4XUM - chain A; structure by X-ray diffraction, 2.40 A resolution.

== Chain A ==
Molecule: Peroxisome proliferator-activated receptor gamma
Organism: Homo sapiens
Reference sequence: P37231 (PPARG_HUMAN); residues 204-477 here correspond to UniProt positions 232-505 (UniProt number = residue number + 28)
Amino-acid sequence (278 residues; row label = number of the first residue in the row):
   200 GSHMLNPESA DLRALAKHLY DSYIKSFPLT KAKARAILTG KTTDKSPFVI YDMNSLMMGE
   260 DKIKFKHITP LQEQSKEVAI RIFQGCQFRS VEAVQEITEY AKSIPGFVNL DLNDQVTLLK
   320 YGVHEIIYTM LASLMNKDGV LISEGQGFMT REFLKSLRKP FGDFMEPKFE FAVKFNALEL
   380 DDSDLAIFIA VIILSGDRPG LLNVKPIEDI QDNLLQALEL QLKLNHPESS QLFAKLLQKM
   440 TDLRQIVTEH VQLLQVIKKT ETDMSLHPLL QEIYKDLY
Not modelled in the structure: 200-206, 264-274
Sequence notes: expression tag (200-203)
Residues lining bound ligands:
  - indomethacin (IMN), molecule 1: E259, R280, I281, G284, C285, R288, L330, L340, I341, S342, E343, M348
  - indomethacin (IMN), molecule 2: I281, F282, C285, Q286, S289, H323, I326, Y327, L330, L353, L356, F360, F363, M364, H449, L453, L465, L469, Y473
UniProt features mapped onto this chain:
  - motif: P467 to D475 (9aaTAD)
  - binding site (rosiglitazone): Q286 to S289, H323, H449, Y473
  - cross-link: K224 (Glycyl lysine isopeptide (Lys-Gly) (interchain with G-Cter in ubiquitin))
From the paper describing this entry:
  - binding site for indomethacin: S289, H323, S342, H449, Y473

== Summary ==
Chain A binds indomethacin. Curated annotation (UniProt) lists 7 rosiglitazone-binding residues. From the
paper: a binding site for indomethacin at S289, H323 and S342 among others.
Chain A is Peroxisome proliferator-activated receptor gamma (Homo sapiens); the structure, PPARgamma ligand
binding domain in complex with indomethacin, was determined by X-ray diffraction together with 4XUH and 4XTA
from the same study.
